Entry 8YFR (electron microscopy, 3.40 A resolution); this record covers chains A and B of the 14 polymer chains in the assembly.

Chain A:
Name: DNA-directed RNA polymerase subunit
Source organism: Komagataella phaffii
Notes: EC 2.7.7.6
Reference sequence: C4R4Y0 (C4R4Y0_KOMPG); numbering as in UniProt (aligned over 1-1743)
Amino-acid sequence (1743 residues; row label = number of the first residue in the row):
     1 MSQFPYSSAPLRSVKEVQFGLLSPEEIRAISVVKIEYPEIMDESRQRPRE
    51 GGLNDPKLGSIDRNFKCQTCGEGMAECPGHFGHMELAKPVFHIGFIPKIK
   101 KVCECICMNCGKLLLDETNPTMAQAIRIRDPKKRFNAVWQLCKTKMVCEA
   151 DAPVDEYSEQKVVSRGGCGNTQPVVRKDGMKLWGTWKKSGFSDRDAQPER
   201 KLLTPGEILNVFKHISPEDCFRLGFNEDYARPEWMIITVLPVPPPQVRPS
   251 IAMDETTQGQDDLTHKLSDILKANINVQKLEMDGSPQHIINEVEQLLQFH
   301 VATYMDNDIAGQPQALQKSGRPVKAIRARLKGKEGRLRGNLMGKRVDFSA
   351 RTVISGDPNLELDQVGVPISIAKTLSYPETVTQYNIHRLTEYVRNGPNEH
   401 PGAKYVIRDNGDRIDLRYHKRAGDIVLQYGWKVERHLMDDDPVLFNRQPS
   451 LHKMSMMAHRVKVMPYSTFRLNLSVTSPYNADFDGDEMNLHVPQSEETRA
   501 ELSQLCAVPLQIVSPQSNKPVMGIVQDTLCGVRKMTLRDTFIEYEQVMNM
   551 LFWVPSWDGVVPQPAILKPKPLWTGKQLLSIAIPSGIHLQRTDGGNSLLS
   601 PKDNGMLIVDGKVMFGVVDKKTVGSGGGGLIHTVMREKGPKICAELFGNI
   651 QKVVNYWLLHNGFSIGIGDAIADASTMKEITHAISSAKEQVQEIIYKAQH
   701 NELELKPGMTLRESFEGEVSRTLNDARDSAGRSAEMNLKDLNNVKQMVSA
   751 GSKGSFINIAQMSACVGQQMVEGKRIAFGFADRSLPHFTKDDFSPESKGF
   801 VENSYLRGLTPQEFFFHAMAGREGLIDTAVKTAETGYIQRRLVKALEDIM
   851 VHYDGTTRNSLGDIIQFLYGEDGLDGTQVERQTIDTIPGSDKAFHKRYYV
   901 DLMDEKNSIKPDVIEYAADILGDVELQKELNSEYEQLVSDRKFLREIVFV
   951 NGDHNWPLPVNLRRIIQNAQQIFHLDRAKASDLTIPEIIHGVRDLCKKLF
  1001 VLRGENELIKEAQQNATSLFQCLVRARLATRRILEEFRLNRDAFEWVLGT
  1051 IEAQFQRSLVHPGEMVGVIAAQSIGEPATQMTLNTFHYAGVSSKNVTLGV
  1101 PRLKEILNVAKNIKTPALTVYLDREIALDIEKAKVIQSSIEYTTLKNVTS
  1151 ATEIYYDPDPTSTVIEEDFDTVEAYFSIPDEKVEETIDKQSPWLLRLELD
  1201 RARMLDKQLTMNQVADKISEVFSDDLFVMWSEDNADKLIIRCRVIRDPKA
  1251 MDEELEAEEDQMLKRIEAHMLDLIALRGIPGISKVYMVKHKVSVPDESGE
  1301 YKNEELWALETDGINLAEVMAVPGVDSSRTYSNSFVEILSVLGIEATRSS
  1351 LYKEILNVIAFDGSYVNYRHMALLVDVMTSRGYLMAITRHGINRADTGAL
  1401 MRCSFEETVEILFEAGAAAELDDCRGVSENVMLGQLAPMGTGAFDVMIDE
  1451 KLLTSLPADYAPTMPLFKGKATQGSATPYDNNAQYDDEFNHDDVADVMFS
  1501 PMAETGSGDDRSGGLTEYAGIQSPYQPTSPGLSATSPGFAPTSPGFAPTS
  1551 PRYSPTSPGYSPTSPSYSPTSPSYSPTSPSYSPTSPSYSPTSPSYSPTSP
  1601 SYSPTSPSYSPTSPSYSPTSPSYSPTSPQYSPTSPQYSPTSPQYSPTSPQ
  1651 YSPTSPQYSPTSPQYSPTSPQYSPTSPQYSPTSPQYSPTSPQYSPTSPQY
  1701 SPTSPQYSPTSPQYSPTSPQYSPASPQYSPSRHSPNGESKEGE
Unresolved in the structure: 1, 150-167, 187-199, 1082-1094, 1178-1189, 1246-1257, 1390-1396, 1461-1743
Ion coordination: Zn2+ site 1: Cys67, Cys70, Cys77, His80; Zn2+ site 2: Cys107, Cys110, Cys148, Cys168; Mg2+: Asp482, Asp484, Asp486

Chain B:
Name: DNA-directed RNA polymerase subunit beta
Source organism: Komagataella phaffii
Notes: EC 2.7.7.6
Reference sequence: C4QZQ7 (C4QZQ7_KOMPG); numbering as in UniProt (aligned over 1-1227)
Amino-acid sequence (1227 residues; each row starts with the number of its first residue):
     1 MSYDPYSIDDTITTEDCWTVISAFFEEKGLVSQQLDSFDEFMETSIQDLV
    51 WEEPRLILDQPAQHTNEKDNINKRYEIRFGKIYLSRPTMTEADGTTHAMF
   101 PQEARLRNLTYSSPVYLDMEKSMFTSIDDEGNPNATLDWQQVHEPIKDGV
   151 EEGNKVHIGKVPIMLRSKFCSLRTLDEVDLYKMKECPYDMGGYFVINGSE
   201 KVLIAQERSAANIVQVFKKAAPSPISHVAEIRSALEKGSRLISTMQIKLY
   251 GREDKGTGRTIKATLPYVKQDIPIVIVFRALGVVPDGEILQHICYDENDW
   301 QMLEMLKPCIEEGFVIQDKEVALDFIGRRGSAALGIRREKRIQYAKDILQ
   351 KELLPHITQEEGFETRKTFFLGYMVNRLLLCALERKDQDDRDHFGKKRLD
   401 LAGPLLANLFRILFRKLTREIYRYMQRCIETDRDFNLNLAVKSTTITSGL
   451 KYSLATGNWGEQKKAMSSRAGVSQVLNRYTYSSTLSHLRRTNTPIGRDGK
   501 LAKPRQLHNTHWGLVCPAETPEGQACGLVKNLSLLSGISIGSPSEPIINF
   551 LEEWGMEPLEDYDPAQHTKSTRIFVNGVWTGIHRDPSMLVSTMRDLRRSG
   601 AISPEVSIIRDIREREFKIFTDVGRVYRPLFIVEDDESKDNKGELRITKE
   651 HIRKIQQGYDDDAMNDDSEEQEQDVYGWSSLVTSGVIEYVDGEEEETIMI
   701 AMTPEDLQTRSLEQKEIDLNDTAKRIKPEMSTSSHHTFTHCEIHPSMILG
   751 VAASIIPFPDHNQSPRNTYQSAMGKQAMGVFLTNYNVRMDTMANILYYPQ
   801 KPLAKTQAMEYLKFRELPAGQNAIVAIACYSGYNQEDSMIMNQSSIDRGL
   851 FRSLFFRSYMDQEKRFGISIVEEFEKPTRATTLRLKHGTYEKLDEDGLIA
   901 PGVRVSGDDIIIGKTTPIPPDTEELGQRTKYHTKRDASTPLRSTENGIVD
   951 QVLLTTNQEGLKFVKVRMRTTKVPQIGDKFASRHGQKGTIGVTYRHEDMP
  1001 FSAEGIVPDLIINPHAIPSRMTVAHLIECLLSKVGSIRGYEGDATPFTDL
  1051 TVDAVSNLLRDNGYQSRGFEVMYNGHTGKKLMAQVFFGPTYYQRLRHMVD
  1101 DKIHARARGPVQVLTRQPVEGRSRDGGLRFGEMERDCMIAHGAAGFLKER
  1151 LMEASDAFRVHVCGICGLMSVIANLKKNQFECRSCKNKTNIYQLHIPYAA
  1201 KLLFQELMAMNIAPRLYTERSGVSMRS
Unresolved in the structure: 1-8, 129-152, 663-674, 712-718, 921-930, 1099-1128, 1223-1227
Ion coordination: Zn2+: Cys1163, Cys1166, Cys1182, Cys1185

Interface between chain A and chain B:
Residue-residue contacts (320; chain A residue first):
  Phe4(A) with Arg1159(B); His1195(B)
  Pro5(A) with Arg1159(B), hydrogen bond (backbone-side chain)
  Tyr6(A) with Leu1175(B)
  Ser7(A) with Arg1159(B); His1161(B), hydrogen bond; Leu1175(B); Phe1180(B); Gln1193(B), hydrogen bond (backbone-side chain)
  Ser8(A) with Asn1178(B), hydrogen bond; Phe1180(B)
  Ala9(A) with His1161(B); Phe1180(B); Ile1191(B); Gln1193(B), hydrogen bond (backbone-side chain)
  Pro10(A) with Ile1191(B); Tyr1192(B), hydrophobic; Gln1193(B), hydrogen bond (backbone-backbone)
  Leu11(A) with Gln1193(B)
  Arg12(A) with Tyr1192(B); Gln1193(B), hydrogen bond (backbone-backbone); Leu1194(B); Thr1218(B); Glu1219(B), salt bridge
  Ser13(A) with Leu1194(B); Thr1218(B), hydrogen bond (backbone-side chain)
  Val14(A) with Leu1194(B); Leu1216(B), hydrophobic; Tyr1217(B); Thr1218(B)
  Lys15(A) with Tyr1217(B), hydrogen bond (backbone-backbone); Thr1218(B); Arg1220(B)
  Glu16(A) with Arg1215(B); Leu1216(B); Tyr1217(B), hydrogen bond (backbone-backbone); Glu1219(B); Arg1220(B); Ser1221(B), hydrogen bond (side chain-backbone); Gly1222(B)
  Val17(A) with Arg1215(B)
  Gln18(A) with Ala1213(B); Pro1214(B); Arg1215(B), hydrogen bond (backbone-backbone); Tyr1217(B)
  Phe19(A) with Leu1207(B), hydrophobic; Ala1213(B); Pro1214(B), hydrophobic
  Gly20(A) with Ile1212(B); Ala1213(B), hydrogen bond (backbone-backbone); Arg1215(B)
  Leu21(A) with Asn1211(B); Ile1212(B), hydrophobic; Ala1213(B); Arg1215(B), hydrogen bond (backbone-side chain)
  Leu22(A) with Met1208(B); Asn1211(B), hydrogen bond (backbone-backbone); Ile1212(B); Ala1213(B)
  Glu26(A) with Ser1184(B), hydrogen bond
  Ile27(A) with Asn1211(B)
  Ala29(A) with Arg1183(B), hydrogen bond (backbone-side chain)
  Ile30(A) with Ser1170(B); Arg1183(B), hydrogen bond (backbone-side chain); Ser1184(B)
  Ser31(A) with Arg1183(B), hydrogen bond (backbone-side chain)
  Val32(A) with Arg1183(B)
  Thr69(A) with Ile1172(B)
  Cys70(A) with Ala1173(B)
  Glu72(A) with Ala1173(B)
  Glu76(A) with Phe1158(B)
  Pro78(A) with Lys1201(B); Gln1205(B), hydrogen bond (backbone-side chain)
  Phe81(A) with Gln1205(B); Met1208(B), hydrophobic
  His92(A) with Met1210(B)
  Tyr229(A) with Arg1215(B)
  Pro241(A) with Met1208(B); Ala1209(B), hydrophobic; Asn1211(B)
  Pro243(A) with Ala1209(B), hydrophobic
  Gln246(A) with Leu1202(B)
  Val247(A) with Gln1205(B); Glu1206(B)
  Ala252(A) with Arg884(B)
  Met253(A) with Arg884(B); Arg935(B), hydrogen bond (backbone-side chain)
  Asp254(A) with Leu883(B); Arg884(B); Ile918(B); Arg935(B)
  Glu255(A) with Leu883(B); Arg884(B); His932(B), salt bridge
  Thr256(A) with His932(B)
  Thr257(A) with Leu883(B); His932(B), hydrogen bond
  Ile326(A) with Ala1209(B); Met1210(B)
  Arg327(A) with Met1210(B)
  Leu330(A) with Glu1206(B)
  Leu337(A) with Leu1203(B), hydrophobic
  Leu341(A) with Asp1156(B); Tyr1198(B); Ala1199(B), hydrophobic
  Gly343(A) with Tyr1198(B), hydrogen bond (backbone-side chain)
  Lys344(A) with Tyr1198(B)
  Phe348(A) with Glu1153(B)
  Asp357(A) with Tyr833(B), hydrogen bond
  Pro358(A) with Ser831(B); Gly832(B); Tyr833(B); Gln835(B)
  Asn359(A) with Tyr833(B), hydrogen bond
  Leu444(A) with Met1138(B), hydrophobic; Phe1146(B), hydrophobic
  Asn446(A) with Glu1134(B), hydrogen bond
  Gln448(A) with Arg1129(B); Glu1134(B), hydrogen bond
  Ser450(A) with Met1133(B); Glu1134(B); Cys1137(B)
  Leu451(A) with Met1133(B), hydrophobic
  His452(A) with Cys1137(B), hydrogen bond (backbone-side chain)
  Lys453(A) with Ala1140(B); His1141(B), hydrogen bond (backbone-side chain)
  Met456(A) with Met1138(B), hydrophobic; His1141(B)
  Tyr466(A) with Ile976(B), hydrophobic
  Ser467(A) with Ile976(B)
  Thr468(A) with Ile976(B); Gly977(B)
  Arg470(A) with Ile976(B)
  Leu473(A) with Gln835(B)
  Thr476(A) with Glu836(B)
  Asp482(A) with Glu836(B); Asp837(B)
  Phe483(A) with Gln835(B); Glu836(B), hydrogen bond (backbone-backbone); Asp837(B); Thr989(B), hydrogen bond (backbone-side chain)
  Asp484(A) with Asp837(B); Lys979(B); Lys987(B); Thr989(B)
  Gly485(A) with Thr989(B)
  His491(A) with Arg1150(B)
  Pro493(A) with Glu1149(B)
  Gln494(A) with Glu1149(B), hydrogen bond (backbone-side chain); Glu1153(B)
  Ser495(A) with Glu1149(B)
  Thr498(A) with Phe1146(B); Glu1149(B)
  Glu501(A) with Ala1143(B); Gly1145(B), hydrogen bond (side chain-backbone); Phe1146(B), hydrogen bond (side chain-backbone)
  Cys506(A) with His1141(B), hydrogen bond
  Gln511(A) with His1141(B)
  Gln526(A) with Gln835(B); Glu836(B), hydrogen bond (side chain-backbone); His1015(B)
  Asp527(A) with Cys829(B), hydrogen bond; Gly832(B); Asn834(B); Gln835(B), hydrogen bond (backbone-side chain); Asn1013(B), hydrogen bond; His1015(B), salt bridge
  Cys530(A) with His1015(B)
  Gln546(A) with Lys1079(B)
  Leu658(A) with Cys829(B), hydrophobic
  Leu659(A) with Tyr830(B); Asn1074(B), hydrogen bond (backbone-side chain)
  His660(A) with Thr1077(B)
  Asn661(A) with Leu1081(B); Met1082(B), hydrogen bond (backbone-backbone); Ala1083(B)
  Gly662(A) with Ala1083(B)
  Phe663(A) with Ala828(B); Cys829(B), hydrogen bond (backbone-backbone); Ala1083(B), hydrophobic
  Ser664(A) with Ile827(B), hydrogen bond (side chain-backbone); Gln1084(B); Val1085(B); Phe1086(B), hydrogen bond (side chain-backbone)
  Ile665(A) with Ile827(B), hydrophobic; Pro1014(B), hydrophobic; Ile1017(B), hydrophobic; Phe1086(B)
  Gly666(A) with Leu1026(B); Phe1069(B); Phe1086(B)
  Ile667(A) with Val1023(B), hydrophobic; Leu1026(B), hydrophobic; Arg1067(B); Phe1086(B), hydrophobic
  Asp669(A) with Phe1069(B)
  Ile671(A) with Arg1067(B)
  Met747(A) with Pro1014(B), hydrophobic; Pro1018(B), hydrophobic
  Ser752(A) with His1015(B), hydrogen bond
  Lys753(A) with His1015(B); Ser1019(B)
  Asn758(A) with Pro1018(B); Met1021(B)
  Gln761(A) with Met1021(B)
  Met762(A) with Met1021(B), hydrophobic
  Ile776(A) with Asn509(B)
  Ala777(A) with Asn509(B)
  Gly779(A) with His508(B); Asn509(B), hydrogen bond (backbone-side chain)
  Phe780(A) with Asn509(B); Thr510(B); Glu695(B); Glu696(B)
  Ala781(A) with Glu696(B), hydrogen bond (backbone-side chain)
  Arg783(A) with Glu695(B), hydrogen bond (side chain-backbone); Glu696(B), hydrogen bond (side chain-backbone); Ile698(B), hydrogen bond (side chain-backbone)
  Ser784(A) with Asn509(B), hydrogen bond (backbone-side chain)
  Pro786(A) with Glu695(B); Ile698(B); Met699(B); Ile700(B)
  His787(A) with Trp512(B), hydrogen bond; Met699(B); Ile700(B), hydrogen bond (side chain-backbone); Met702(B); Glu742(B), salt bridge
  Phe788(A) with Met699(B)
  Thr789(A) with Met699(B); Thr732(B); His736(B)
  Asp792(A) with Thr732(B)
  Asn803(A) with Arg725(B); Ile726(B), hydrogen bond (side chain-backbone)
  Tyr805(A) with His761(B), hydrogen bond (backbone-side chain); Asn762(B); Gln763(B); Met1021(B), hydrophobic; Val1023(B), hydrophobic
  Leu806(A) with His761(B), hydrogen bond (backbone-side chain); Val1052(B), hydrophobic
  Arg807(A) with Thr722(B), hydrogen bond (side chain-backbone); Ala723(B); Lys724(B), hydrogen bond (side chain-backbone); Arg725(B); Ile726(B); His761(B)
  Gly808(A) with Arg725(B); Asp760(B); His761(B)
  Leu809(A) with Arg725(B); Asp760(B), hydrogen bond (backbone-backbone); Phe1047(B)
  Thr810(A) with Ile726(B); Phe1047(B)
  Pro811(A) with Trp512(B), hydrophobic; Met702(B), hydrophobic; Pro745(B), hydrophobic; Phe1047(B), hydrophobic
  Gln812(A) with Met702(B)
  Phe814(A) with Leu749(B), hydrophobic; Pro759(B); Asp760(B); Asn767(B); Phe1047(B), hydrophobic
  Phe815(A) with His508(B); Trp512(B), hydrophobic; Pro517(B), hydrophobic
  His817(A) with Gln763(B); Ser764(B), hydrogen bond (backbone-side chain)
  Ala818(A) with Leu507(B); Ser764(B)
  Met819(A) with Leu507(B); Asn509(B)
  Gly821(A) with Ser764(B)
  Arg822(A) with Arg505(B); Leu507(B); Pro517(B), hydrogen bond (side chain-backbone); Glu519(B), hydrogen bond (side chain-backbone); Thr520(B); Cys526(B)
  Glu823(A) with Gln506(B)
  Leu825(A) with Tyr769(B)
  Ile826(A) with Arg505(B); Cys526(B), hydrophobic
  Arg840(A) with Glu1132(B)
  Val843(A) with Asp1136(B)
  Glu847(A) with Glu1132(B); Arg1135(B), salt bridge; Asp1136(B)
  Met1065(A) with Ile1139(B)
  Val1068(A) with Asp1136(B); Ile1139(B), hydrophobic; Ala1140(B), hydrophobic
  Gln1072(A) with Cys1137(B)
  Leu1412(A) with Ile1212(B), hydrophobic
  Leu1421(A) with Ser1221(B)
  Asp1423(A) with Arg1220(B), hydrogen bond (backbone-side chain)
  Cys1424(A) with Arg1220(B)
  Arg1425(A) with Arg1220(B)
  Val1431(A) with Leu1151(B)
  Met1432(A) with His1195(B); Ile1196(B), hydrophobic; Pro1197(B)
  Leu1433(A) with Met1152(B); His1195(B)
  Gly1434(A) with Lys1148(B), hydrogen bond (backbone-side chain); Met1152(B)
  Gln1435(A) with Lys1148(B)
  Leu1436(A) with Ala1144(B); Gly1145(B); Lys1148(B)
  Met1439(A) with Ile1139(B), hydrophobic; Ala1144(B)
  Gly1440(A) with Gly1142(B)
  Thr1441(A) with Gly1142(B), hydrogen bond (backbone-backbone); Ala1144(B), hydrogen bond (side chain-backbone); Gly1145(B)
  Gly1442(A) with Ala1144(B)
Also at the interface, not in a pair above, chain A (188 interface residues in all): Arg28, Ala75, Gly79, Phe95, Ile237, Val239, Leu240, Pro244, Met305, Met342, Val346, Ile354, Gly356, Pro449, Ala481, Asn489, Leu502, Leu505, Val525, Thr528, Gly668, Met677, Asn743, Phe778, Leu785, Lys790, Ser794, Glu796, Phe816, Gln839, Lys844, Ile1069, Lys1146, Ala1437
Also at the interface, not in a pair above, chain B (164 interface residues in all): Asp254, Ala502, His511, Gly527, Thr697, Ala701, Asp721, Lys727, Pro728, Glu729, Met730, Ile748, Thr768, Ser838, Leu885, Thr933, Ile1027, Leu1030, His1076, Phe1130, Ala1157, Met1169

In short:
188 residues of chain A face 164 of chain B across their interface; the contacts include 66 hydrogen bonds and
5 salt bridges. Polar pairs include Arg12(A)-Glu1219(B), Glu255(A)-His932(B) and Asp527(A)-His1015(B).
Cys67(A), Cys70(A), Cys77(A) and His80(A) form the Zn2+ site 1.
Chain A is DNA-directed RNA polymerase subunit and chain B is DNA-directed RNA polymerase subunit beta, both
from Komagataella phaffii; the structure, Cryo EM structure of Komagataella phaffii Rat1-Rai1 complex bound
within the RNAPII cleft, was determined by electron microscopy (same publication as 8YF5, 8YFE and 8YFQ).
